5L5T - chains N and a of the 28 polymer chains in the assembly; structure by X-ray diffraction, 2.90 A resolution.

[Chain N]
Molecule: Proteasome subunit beta type-1
Source organism: Saccharomyces cerevisiae (strain ATCC 204508 / S288c)
Notes: EC 3.4.25.1
UniProtKB: P38624 (PSB1_YEAST); residues 1-196 here correspond to UniProt positions 20-215 (UniProt number = residue number + 19)
Chain sequence (196 residues; numbered 1 to 196; the number before each row is that of its first residue):
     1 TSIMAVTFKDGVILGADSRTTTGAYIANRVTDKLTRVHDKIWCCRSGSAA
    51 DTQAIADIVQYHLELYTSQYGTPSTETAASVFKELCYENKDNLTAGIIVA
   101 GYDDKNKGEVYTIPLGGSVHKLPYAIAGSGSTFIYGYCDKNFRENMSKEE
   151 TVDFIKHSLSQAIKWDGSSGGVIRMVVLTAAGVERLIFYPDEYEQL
Ion coordination: Mg2+: Ile163, Asp166, Ser169

[Chain a]
Molecule: Proteasome subunit beta type-7
Source organism: Saccharomyces cerevisiae (strain ATCC 204508 / S288c)
Notes: EC 3.4.25.1
UniProtKB: P30657 (PSB7_YEAST); residues -12 to 233 here correspond to UniProt positions 21-266 (UniProt number = residue number + 33)
Chain sequence (246 residues; each row starts with the number of its first residue; numbers below 1 keep their minus sign (Thr-12 is residue -12)):
   -12 TQIANAGASPMVNTQQPIVTGTSVISMKYDNGVIIAADNLGSYGSLLRFN
    38 GVERLIPVGDNTVVGISGDISDMQHIERLLKDLVTENAYDNPLADAEEAL
    88 EPSYIFEYLATVMYQRRSKMNPLWNAIIVAGVQSNGDQFLRYVNLLGVTY
   138 SSPTLATGFGAHMANPLLRKVVDRESDIPKTTVQVAEEAIVNAMRVLYYR
   188 DARSSRNFSLAIIDKNTGLTFKKNLQVENMKWDFAKDIKGYGTQKI
Not modelled in the structure: -12 to 0

[How chain N and chain a interact]
Contacting residue pairs - 61 pairs, chain N then chain a:
  Arg19(N) with Ala189(a)
  Ala24(N) with Phe146(a); Arg187(a); Asp188(a); Ala189(a), hydrogen bond (backbone-backbone)
  Tyr25(N) with Phe146(a); Arg187(a)
  Ile26(N) with Tyr186(a); Arg187(a), hydrogen bond (backbone-backbone); Asp188(a); Ala189(a)
  Ala27(N) with Arg187(a), hydrogen bond (backbone-side chain)
  Arg29(N) with Tyr186(a); Arg187(a); Lys218(a), hydrogen bond (side chain-backbone); Trp219(a); Phe221(a)
  Val30(N) with Phe221(a), hydrophobic; Ala222(a), hydrophobic; Ile225(a), hydrophobic
  Asp32(N) with Lys226(a); Gly227(a), hydrogen bond (side chain-backbone); Gln231(a)
  Leu34(N) with Gln231(a)
  Thr35(N) with Tyr228(a); Gln231(a)
  Arg36(N) with Gln231(a), hydrogen bond (backbone-side chain); Ile233(a)
  Trp42(N) with Gln231(a); Ile233(a)
  Arg45(N) with Tyr228(a)
  Gln53(N) with Tyr228(a), hydrogen bond (backbone-side chain)
  Ala56(N) with Tyr228(a)
  Asp57(N) with Tyr228(a), hydrogen bond
  Phe133(N) with Leu33(a), hydrophobic
  Lys164(N) with Leu34(a)
  Trp165(N) with Ser32(a); Leu33(a); Leu34(a), hydrogen bond (backbone-backbone); Arg35(a); Asn37(a)
  Asp166(N) with Ser32(a)
  Gly167(N) with Ser32(a), hydrogen bond (backbone-backbone); Leu34(a); Ala189(a)
  Gly171(N) with Trp219(a)
  Val172(N) with Trp219(a), hydrophobic
  Arg174(N) with Ala222(a), hydrogen bond (side chain-backbone); Ile225(a)
  Arg185(N) with Lys226(a); Gln231(a); Ile233(a), hydrogen bond (side chain-backbone)
  Ile187(N) with Ala222(a); Lys223(a)
  Tyr189(N) with Trp219(a); Asp220(a), hydrogen bond; Lys223(a)
  Pro190(N) with Trp219(a)
  Asp191(N) with Arg193(a), salt bridge
  Glu194(N) with Tyr185(a), hydrogen bond; Arg193(a), salt bridge
Interface residues without a listed pair, chain N (34 interface residues in all): Thr21, Asn28, Ile163, Ser168
Interface residues without a listed pair, chain a (27 interface residues in all): Met150, Arg190, Met217

[Summary]
34 residues of chain N and 27 residues of chain a are in contact; the contacts include 14 hydrogen bonds and 2
salt bridges. Among the polar pairs are Asp191(N)-Arg193(a), Glu194(N)-Arg193(a) and Ala27(N)-Arg187(a). The
Mg2+ site is built by Ile163(N), Asp166(N) and Ser169(N).
Chain N is Proteasome subunit beta type-1 and chain a is Proteasome subunit beta type-7, both from
Saccharomyces cerevisiae (strain ATCC 204508 / S288c); the structure, Yeast 20S proteasome with human beta5i
(1-138; V31M) and human beta6 (97-111; 118-133) in complex with ..., was determined by X-ray diffraction,
deposited together with 5L52, 5L54, 5L55, 5L5A, 5L5B, 5L5D and 30 further entries.
